PDB entry 5EM5 | X-ray diffraction, 2.65 A resolution | chain A

Chain A:
Molecule: Epidermal growth factor receptor
Source organism: Homo sapiens
Notes: EC 2.7.10.1
Reference sequence: P00533 (EGFR_HUMAN); numbering as in UniProt (aligned over 695-1022)
Amino-acid sequence (331 residues; each row starts with the number of its first residue):
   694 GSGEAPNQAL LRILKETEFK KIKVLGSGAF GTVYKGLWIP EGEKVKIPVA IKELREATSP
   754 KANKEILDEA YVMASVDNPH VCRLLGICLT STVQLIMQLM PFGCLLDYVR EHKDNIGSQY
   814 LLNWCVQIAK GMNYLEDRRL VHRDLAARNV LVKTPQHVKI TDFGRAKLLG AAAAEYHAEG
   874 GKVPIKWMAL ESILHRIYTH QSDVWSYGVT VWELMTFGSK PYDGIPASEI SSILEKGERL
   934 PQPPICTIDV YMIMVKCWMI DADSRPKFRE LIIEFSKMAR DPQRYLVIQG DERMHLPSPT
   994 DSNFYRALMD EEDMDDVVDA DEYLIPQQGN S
Unresolved in the structure: 694-696, 747-750, 860-875, 999-1003, 1020-1024
Sequence notes: expression tag (694, 1023-1024); engineered mutation M790 (Thr in P00533), R858 (Leu in P00533), A865 (Glu in P00533), A866 (Glu in P00533), A867 (Lys in P00533)
Curated features (UniProtKB/Swiss-Prot):
  - active site: D837 (Proton acceptor)
  - binding site (ATP): L718 to V726, K745, D855
  - site: Y1016 (Important for interaction with PIK3C2B)
  - modified residue: S695 (Phosphoserine), K745 (N6-(2-hydroxyisobutyryl)lysine), Y869 (Phosphotyrosine), S991 (Phosphoserine), S995 (Phosphoserine), Y998 (Phosphotyrosine), Y1016 (Phosphotyrosine)
  - cross-link (Glycyl lysine isopeptide (Lys-Gly)): K716 (interchain with G-Cter in ubiquitin), K737 (interchain with G-Cter in ubiquitin), K754 (interchain with G-Cter in ubiquitin), K757 (interchain with G-Cter in ubiquitin), K929 (interchain with G-Cter in ubiquitin), K960 (interchain with G-Cter in ubiquitin), K970 (interchain with G-Cter in ubiquitin)
  - natural variant: E709 (E709A: Found in a lung cancer sample; E709G: Found in a lung cancer sample; E709K: Found in a lung cancer sample), G719 (G719A: Found in a lung cancer sample; G719C: Found in a lung cancer sample; G719D: Found in a lung cancer sample; G719S: Found in a lung cancer sample), G724 (G724S: Found in a lung cancer sample), E734 (E734K: Found in a lung cancer sample), E746 to S752 (sequence variant, change not given here; Found in a lung cancer sample), E746 to T751 (sequence variant, change not given here; Found in a lung cancer sample), E746 to A750 (deletion: Found in a lung cancer sample), E746 (deletion: Found in a lung cancer sample), L747 to T751 (deletion: Found in a lung cancer sample), L747 to E749 (deletion: Found in a lung cancer sample), L747 (L747F: Found in a lung cancer sample), R748 (R748P: Found in a lung cancer sample), 12 further natural variant entries in UniProt
  - mutagenesis: P699 (P699A: Reduced phosphorylation), N700 (N700A: Abolishes phosphorylation), L704 (L704A: Abolishes phosphorylation), R705 (R705A: Abolishes phosphorylation), I706 (I706A: Abolishes phosphorylation), K745 (K745A/M: Abolishes kinase activity), D974 (D974A: Strongly reduced phosphorylation), R977 (R977A: Reduced phosphorylation), E1005 to D1006 (Constitutively activated kinase), Y1016 (Y1016F: 50% decrease in interaction with PIK3C2B. 65% decrease in interaction with PIK3C2B; when associated with F-1197. Abolishes interaction with PIK3C2B; when associated with F-1197 and F-1092)
Small-molecule neighbours: 5Q2 (4-[2-(4-chlorophenyl)ethylamino]-N-[4-(4-methylpiperazin-1-yl)phenyl]-2-oxidanylidene-1H-pyridine-3-carboxamide): L718, V726, A743, I744, K745, E762, L788, I789, M790, Q791, L792, M793, P794, F795, G796, E804, L844
From the paper describing this entry:
  - binding site for 5Q2: M790, Q791, M793

Summary:
Chain A binds compound 5Q2. Curated annotation (UniProt) lists active-site residue D837, 11 ATP-binding
residues and 11 mutagenesis sites. The paper reports a binding site for 5Q2 at M790, Q791 and M793.
Chain A is Epidermal growth factor receptor (Homo sapiens); the structure, EGFR kinase domain mutant "TMLR"
with pyridone compound 2:
4-[2-(4-chlorophenyl)ethylamino]-N-[4-(4-methylpiperazin-1-yl)phenyl]-2-oxidanylidene-1H-pyridine-3-carboxamide,
was determined by X-ray diffraction, deposited together with 5EM6, 5EM7 and 5EM8.
